Entry 9O4A (electron microscopy, 2.80 A resolution); this record covers chains A and C of the 3 polymer chains in the assembly.

== Chain A ==
Molecule: Retron Ec83 probable ATPase
From: Escherichia coli
Reference sequence: Q47527 (ATP83_ECOLX); residue numbers follow UniProt; this construct covers 1-542
Chain sequence (542 residues; each row starts with the number of its first residue):
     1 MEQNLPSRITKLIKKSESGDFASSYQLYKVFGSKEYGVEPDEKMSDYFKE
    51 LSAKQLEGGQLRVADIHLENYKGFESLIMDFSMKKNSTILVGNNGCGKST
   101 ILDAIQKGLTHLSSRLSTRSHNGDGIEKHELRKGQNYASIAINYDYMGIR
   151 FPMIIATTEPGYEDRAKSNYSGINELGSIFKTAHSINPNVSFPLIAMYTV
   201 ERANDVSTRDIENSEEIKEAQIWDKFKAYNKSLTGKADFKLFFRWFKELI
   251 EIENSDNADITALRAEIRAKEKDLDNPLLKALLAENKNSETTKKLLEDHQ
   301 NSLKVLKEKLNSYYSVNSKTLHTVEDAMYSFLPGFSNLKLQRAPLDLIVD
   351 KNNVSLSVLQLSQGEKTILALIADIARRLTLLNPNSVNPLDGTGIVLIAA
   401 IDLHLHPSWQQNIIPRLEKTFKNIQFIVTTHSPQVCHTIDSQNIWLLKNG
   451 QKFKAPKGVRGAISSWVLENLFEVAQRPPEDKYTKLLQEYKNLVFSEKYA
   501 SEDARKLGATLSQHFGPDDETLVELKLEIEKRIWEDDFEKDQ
Disordered / not traced: 1-10, 255-316, 541-542
Differences from the reference sequence: engineered mutation Ala-399 (Asp in Q47527), Ala-400 (Glu in Q47527)
Small-molecule neighbours:
  - ATP (adenosine-5'-triphosphate), molecule 1: Lys-72, Gly-73, Asn-93, Asn-94, Gly-95, Cys-96, Gly-97, Lys-98, Ser-99, Thr-100, His-129, Glu-130, Leu-131, Arg-132, Lys-133, His-431
  - ATP, molecule 2: Lys-351, Val-354, Leu-356, Gln-360, Leu-361, Ser-362, Gln-363, Gly-364, Glu-365, His-404
Curated features (UniProtKB/Swiss-Prot):
  - motif: Gly-92 to Ser-99 (ATP-binding)

== Chain C ==
Molecule: Retron Ec83 putative HNH endonuclease
From: Escherichia coli
Reference sequence: P0DV93 (HNH83_ECOLX); residues 4-260 here correspond to UniProt positions 2-258 (UniProt number = residue number - 2)
Chain sequence (260 residues; numbered 1 to 260; the number before each row is that of its first residue):
     1 MILKRINKTAEDQFLINFKAQNPNGTWDEFRNHEQGILYKRLKQHICNDQ
    51 MYLCAYCEIDLDRENEHEIKVEAFKSKSGSLPGGSNWHLEWSNLLAVCLG
   101 GTNTGDDFELPANLSCDSYKSHYEDKNKINDKDWTGKILLPLTLPDAHNF
   151 FTFEKVTGKLLPNESYCNTISIDGKPAAETLSIVTKTIEVLNLNCSRLNN
   201 ARRKLLFHFNNCARERNLRKLHNLLLQWNQGEPKFFQTTRDIIIRDDRIC
   251 QGLLNGTIRY
Disordered / not traced: 1-49, 63-94
Differences from the reference sequence: initiating methionine (1); expression tag (2-3); engineered mutation Ala-73 (His71 in P0DV93)
Ion coordination: Zn2+: Cys-54, Cys-57, Cys-98, Cys-116

== Chain A / chain C interface ==
Contacting residue pairs (19):
  Gln-513(A) / Asp-62(C)
  Pro-517(A) / Asp-60(C)
  Asp-518(A) / Ile-59(C)
  Asp-518(A) / Arg-197(C)  salt bridge
  Asp-518(A) / Leu-198(C)
  Asp-518(A) / Ala-201(C)
  Asp-518(A) / Phe-236(C)
  Glu-520(A) / Asn-200(C)
  Glu-520(A) / Lys-204(C)  salt bridge
  Val-523(A) / Phe-235(C)  hydrophobic
  Glu-524(A) / Lys-204(C)  salt bridge
  Leu-527(A) / His-208(C)
  Leu-527(A) / Arg-240(C)
  Glu-530(A) / Gln-227(C)  hydrogen bond (backbone-side chain)
  Glu-530(A) / Lys-234(C)
  Glu-530(A) / Arg-240(C)  salt bridge
  Lys-531(A) / His-208(C)
  Trp-534(A) / Asn-223(C)
  Trp-534(A) / Gln-227(C)
Also at the interface, not in a pair above, chain A (11 interface residues in all): Glu-528
Also at the interface, not in a pair above, chain C (16 interface residues in all): Leu-205

== In short ==
11 residues of chain A and 16 residues of chain C are in contact, with 1 hydrogen bond and 4 salt bridges.
Polar contacts include Asp-518(A)/Arg-197(C), Glu-520(A)/Lys-204(C) and Glu-524(A)/Lys-204(C). Bound to chain
A: ATP. The Zn2+ site is built by Cys-54(C), Cys-57(C), Cys-98(C) and Cys-116(C).
Chain A is Retron Ec83 probable ATPase and chain C is Retron Ec83 putative HNH endonuclease, both from
Escherichia coli; the structure, Ec83 Retron PtuAB mutant complex, was determined by electron microscopy,
deposited together with 9E90 and 9E91.
